Entry 5B7I (X-ray diffraction, 2.60 A resolution); this record covers chains A and C of the 3 polymer chains in the assembly.

Chain A:
Molecule: CRISPR-associated nuclease/helicase Cas3 subtype I-F/YPEST
From: Pseudomonas aeruginosa (strain UCBPP-PA14)
Notes: EC 3.1.-.-, 3.6.4.-
UniProt: Q02ML8 (CAS3_PSEAB); residue numbers follow UniProt; this construct covers 1-1076
Chain sequence (1082 residues; each row starts with the number of its first residue; numbers below 1 keep their minus sign (Pro-5 is residue -5)):
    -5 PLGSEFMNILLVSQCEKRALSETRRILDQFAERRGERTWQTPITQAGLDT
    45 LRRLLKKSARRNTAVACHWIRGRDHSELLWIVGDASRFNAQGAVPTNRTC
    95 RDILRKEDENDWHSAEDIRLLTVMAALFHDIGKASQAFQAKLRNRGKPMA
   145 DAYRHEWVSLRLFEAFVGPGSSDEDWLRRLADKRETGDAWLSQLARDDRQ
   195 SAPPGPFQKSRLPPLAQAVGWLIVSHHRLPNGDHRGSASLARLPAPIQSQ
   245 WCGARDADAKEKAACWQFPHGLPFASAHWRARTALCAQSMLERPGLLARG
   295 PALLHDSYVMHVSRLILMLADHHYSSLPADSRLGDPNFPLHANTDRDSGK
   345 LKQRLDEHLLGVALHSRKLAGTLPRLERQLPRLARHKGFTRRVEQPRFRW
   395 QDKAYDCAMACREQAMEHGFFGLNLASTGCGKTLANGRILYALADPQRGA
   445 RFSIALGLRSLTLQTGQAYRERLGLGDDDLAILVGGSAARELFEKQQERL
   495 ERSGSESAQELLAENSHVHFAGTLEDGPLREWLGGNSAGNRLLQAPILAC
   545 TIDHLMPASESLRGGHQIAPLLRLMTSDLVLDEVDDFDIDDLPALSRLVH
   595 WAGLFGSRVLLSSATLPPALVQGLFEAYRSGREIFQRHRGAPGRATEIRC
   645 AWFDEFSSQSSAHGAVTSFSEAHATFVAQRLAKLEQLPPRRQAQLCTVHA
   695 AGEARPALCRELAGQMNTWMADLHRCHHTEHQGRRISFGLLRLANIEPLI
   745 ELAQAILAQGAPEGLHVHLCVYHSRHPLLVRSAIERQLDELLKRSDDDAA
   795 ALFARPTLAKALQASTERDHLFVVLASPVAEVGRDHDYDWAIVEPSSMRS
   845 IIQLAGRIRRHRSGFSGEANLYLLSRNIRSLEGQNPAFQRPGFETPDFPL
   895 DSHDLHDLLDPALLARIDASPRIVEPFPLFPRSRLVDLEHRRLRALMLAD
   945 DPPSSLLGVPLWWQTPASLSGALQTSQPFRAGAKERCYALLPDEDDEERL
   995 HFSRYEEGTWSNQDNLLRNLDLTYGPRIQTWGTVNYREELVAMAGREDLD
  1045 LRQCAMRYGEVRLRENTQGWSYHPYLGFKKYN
Unresolved in the structure: -5 to -3, 89-103, 483-502
Modified / non-standard residues: Mse1, Mse118, Mse143, Mse284, Mse304, Mse312, Mse403, Mse410, Mse550, Mse569, Mse710, Mse714, Mse842, Mse941, Mse1037, Mse1050 (selenomethionine; parent Met)
Differences from the reference sequence: expression tag (-5 to 0)
Bound ions: Ca2+ site 1 near Asp124 (its only coordinating residue here); Ca2+ site 2: Asp124, Asp315
Small-molecule neighbours: ADP (adenosine-5'-diphosphate): Phe392, Gln395, Ala420, Ser421, Thr422, Gly423, Cys424, Gly425, Lys426, Thr427, Leu428, Arg466, Glu577, Glu825, Asp829, Gln847, Arg851, Arg854
Swiss-Prot annotation at these positions:
  - motif: Asp576 to Asp579 (DEAD box)
  - binding site (Mg(2+)): Asp124, His220

Chain C:
Molecule: Uncharacterized protein AcrF3
From: Pseudomonas phage JBD5
UniProt: L7P7R7 (L7P7R7_9CAUD); residue numbers follow UniProt; this construct covers 1-139
Chain sequence (153 residues; row label = number of the first residue in the row; numbers below 1 keep their minus sign (Mse-13 is residue -13)):
   -13 MGSSHHHHHHSQDPMSNTISDRIVARSVIEAARFIQSWEDADPDSLTEDQ
    37 VLAAAGFAARLHEGLQATVLQRLVDESNHEEYREFKAWEEALLNADGRVA
    87 SSPFADWGWWYRIANVMLATASQNVGVTWGSRVHGRLMAIFQDKFKQRYE
   137 EQA
Unresolved in the structure: -13 to 0, 139
Modified / non-standard residues: Mse-13 (selenomethionine); Mse1, Mse103, Mse124 (selenomethionine; parent Met)
Differences from the reference sequence: expression tag (-13 to 0)

How chain A and chain C interact:
Residue-residue contacts - 55 pairs, chain A then chain C:
  Ala196(A) with Gln138(C), hydrogen bond (backbone-side chain)
  Pro198(A) with Gln138(C)
  Gln202(A) with Glu137(C); Gln138(C)
  Asp227(A) with His48(C), salt bridge; Gln52(C), hydrogen bond; Asp82(C); Arg134(C), salt bridge; Tyr135(C)
  His228(A) with Asp82(C); Gly83(C); Ser87(C); Arg134(C); Tyr135(C)
  Arg229(A) with Gln52(C), hydrogen bond; Leu78(C); Asp82(C), salt bridge; Arg84(C)
  Gly230(A) with Asp82(C), hydrogen bond (backbone-backbone); Gly83(C)
  Arg236(A) with Glu137(C), salt bridge
  Pro240(A) with Glu137(C)
  Gln242(A) with Gln133(C); Glu136(C), hydrogen bond (side chain-backbone); Glu137(C); Gln138(C), hydrogen bond (side chain-backbone)
  Gln244(A) with Lys130(C); Gln133(C), hydrogen bond; Arg134(C)
  Arg249(A) with Glu49(C), salt bridge; Arg134(C)
  Lys254(A) with Leu38(C)
  Arg873(A) with Ser63(C)
  Gln878(A) with Ser63(C)
  Asn879(A) with Ser63(C), hydrogen bond (backbone-side chain)
  Pro880(A) with Glu62(C)
  Gln883(A) with Glu62(C), hydrogen bond
  Arg884(A) with Val60(C), hydrogen bond (side chain-backbone)
  Thr889(A) with Glu62(C)
  Pro890(A) with Glu62(C); Tyr68(C), hydrophobic
  Asp891(A) with Tyr68(C), hydrogen bond; Lys72(C), salt bridge
  Ser948(A) with Arg58(C), hydrogen bond; Arg84(C)
  Ser949(A) with Arg84(C), hydrogen bond (backbone-side chain)
  Leu951(A) with Arg84(C)
  Thr969(A) with Leu56(C)
  Ser970(A) with Leu56(C)
  Pro972(A) with Leu56(C); Gln57(C)
  Ala975(A) with Gln57(C)
  Gly976(A) with Gln57(C); Leu59(C)
  Ala977(A) with Leu59(C)
Also at the interface, not in a pair above, chain A (36 interface residues in all): Pro197, Ala239, Trp245, Asp252, Leu950
Also at the interface, not in a pair above, chain C (29 interface residues in all): Asp61, Glu75, Leu79, Val85

Overview:
36 residues of chain A face 29 of chain C across their interface; the contacts include 13 hydrogen bonds and 6
salt bridges. Polar pairs include Asp227(A)-His48(C), Asp227(A)-Arg134(C) and Arg229(A)-Asp82(C). Ligands of
chain A: ADP.
Chain A is CRISPR-associated nuclease/helicase Cas3 subtype I-F/YPEST (Pseudomonas aeruginosa (strain
UCBPP-PA14)) and chain C is Uncharacterized protein AcrF3 (Pseudomonas phage JBD5); the structure, Cas3-AcrF3
complex, was determined by X-ray diffraction.
